PDB entry 6NY6 | X-ray diffraction, 3.74 A resolution | chains A and P of the 23 polymer chains in the assembly

Chain A:
Molecule: 16S rRNA
Organism: Thermus thermophilus HB8
Sequence (1523 nucleotides; each row starts with the number of its first residue; note: 46 numbers in that range are skipped by the numbering (no residue carries them; nothing is unmodelled there); a row labelled like 190A-190L holds insertion residues (190A, then the next letters in order); numbering starts at 0):
     0 UUUGUUGGAG AGUUUGAUCC UGGCUCAGGG UGAACGCUGG CGGCGUGCCU AAGACAUGCA
    60 AGUCGUGCGG G
    73 CCGCGGGGUU UU
    88 ACUCCG
    95 UGGUC
   101 AGCGGCGGAC GGGUGAGUAA CGCGUGGGU
  129A G
   130 ACCUACCCGG AAGAGGGGGA CAACCCGGGG AAACUCGGGC UAAUCCCCCA UGUGGACCCG
   190 C
190A-190L CCCUUGGGGUGU
   191 GUCCAAAGGG CUUU
   216 GCCCGCUUCC GGAUGGGCCC GCGUCCCAUC AGCUAGUUGG UGGGGUAAUG GCCCACCAAG
   276 GCGACGACGG GUAGCCGGUC UGAGAGGAUG GCCGGCCACA GGGGCACUGA GACACGGGCC
   336 CCACUCCUAC GGGAGGCAGC AGUUAGGAAU CUUCCGCAAU GGGCGCAAGC CUGACGGAGC
   396 GACGCCGCUU GGAGGAAGAA GCCCUUCGGG GUGUAAACUC CUGAA
   442 CCCGGGACGA AACCCCCGAC GA
   474 GGGGACUGAC GGUACCGGG
   494 GUAAUAGCGC CGGCCAACUC CGUGCCAGCA GCCGCGGUAA UACGGAGGGC GCGAGCGUUA
   554 CCCGGAUUCA CUGGGCGUAA AGGGCGUGUA GGCGGCCUGG GGCGUCCCAU GUGAAAGACC
   614 ACGGCUCAAC CGUGGGGGAG CGUGGGAUAC GCUCAGGCUA GACGGUGGGA GAGGGUGGUG
   674 GAAUUCCCGG AGUAGCGGUG AAAUGCGCAG AUACCGGGAG GAACGCCGAU GGCGAAGGCA
   734 GCCACCUGGU CCACCCGUGA CGCUGAGGCG CGAAAGCGUG GGGAGCAAAC CGGAUUAGAU
   794 ACCCGGGUAG UCCACGCCCU AAACGAUGCG CGCUAGGUCU CUGGGUCU
   848 CCUGGGGGCC GAAGCUAACG CGUUAAGCGC GCCGCCUGGG GAGUACGGCC GCAAGGCUGA
   908 AACUCAAAGG AAUUGACGGG GGCCCGCACA AGCGGUGGAG CAUGUGGUUU AAUUCGAAGC
   968 AACGCGAAGA ACCUUACCAG GCCUUGACAU GCUAGG
 1003A G
  1004 AACCCGGGUG AAAGCCUGGG GUGCCCC
1030A-1030D GCGA
  1031 GGGGAGCCCU AGCACAGGUG CUGCAUGGCC GUCGUCAGCU CGUGCCGUGA GGUGUUGGGU
  1091 UAAGUCCCGC AACGAGCGCA ACCCCCGCCG UUAGUUGCCA GCGGUUCGGC CGGGCACUCU
  1151 AACGGGACUG CCCGCGAAA
  1171 GCGGGAGGAA GGAGGGGACG ACGUCUGGUC AGCAUGGCCC UUACGGCCUG GGCGACACAC
  1231 GUGCUACAAU GCCCACUACA AAGCGAUGCC ACCCGGCAAC GGGGAGCUAA UCGCAAAAAG
  1291 GUGGGCCCAG UUCGGAUUGG GGUCUGCAAC CCGACCCCAU GAAGCCGGAA UCGCUAGUAA
  1351 UCGCGGAUCA G
 1361A C
  1362 CAUGCCGCGG UGAAUACGUU CCCGGGCCUU GUACACACCG CCCGUCACGC CAUGGGAGCG
  1422 GGCUCUACCC GAAGUCGCCG GG
  1446 AGCCUACGGG
  1459 CAGGCGCCGA GGGUAGGGCC CGUGACUGGG GCGAAGUCGU AACAAGGUAG CUGUACCGGA
  1519 AGGUGCGGCU GGAUCA
1534A-1534E CCUCC
  1539 CUUUCU
Disordered / not traced: 0-4, 1534A-1534E
Modified residues: PSU (pseudouridine-5'-monophosphate) at position 1540; PSU (pseudouridine-5'-monophosphate) at position 1541
Metal / ion sites: Mg2+ site 1 near U5 (its only coordinating residue here); Mg2+ site 2 near G7 (its only coordinating residue here); Mg2+ site 3: G11, U12, G22; Mg2+ site 4 near G21 (its only coordinating residue here); Mg2+ site 5 near G38 (its only coordinating residue here); Mg2+ site 6: C48, U114, G115; Mg2+ site 7 near A53 (its only coordinating residue here); Mg2+ site 8: G111, G112; Mg2+ site 9: A116, G117, G289; Mg2+ site 10: G124, U125, G236; Mg2+ site 11: U133, U229, G230; Mg2+ site 12 near A151 (its only coordinating residue here); 93 more Mg2+ sites not listed

Chain P:
Molecule: 30S ribosomal protein S16
Organism: Thermus thermophilus HB8
UniProtKB: Q5SJH3 (RS16_THET8); numbering as in UniProt (aligned over 1-88)
Sequence (88 residues; numbered 1 to 88; the number before each row is that of its first residue):
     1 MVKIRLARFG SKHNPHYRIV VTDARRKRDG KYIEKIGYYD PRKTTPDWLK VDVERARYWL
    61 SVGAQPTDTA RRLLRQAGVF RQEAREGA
Disordered / not traced: 85-88

Interface between chain A and chain P:
Residue-residue contacts - 84 pairs, chain A then chain P:
  C43(A) / Lys-12(P)  salt bridge to the phosphate
  C43(A) / His-13(P)  salt bridge to the phosphate
  G44(A) / Ser-11(P)  phosphate contact
  G44(A) / Lys-12(P)  hydrogen bond to the phosphate
  C110(A) / Arg-25(P)  hydrogen bond to the sugar
  G111(A) / Arg-25(P)  sugar contact
  G112(A) / Lys-27(P)  phosphate contact
  A134(A) / Arg-25(P)  hydrogen bond to the base
  C135(A) / Met-1(P)  hydrogen bond to the base
  C136(A) / Met-1(P)  sugar contact
  C136(A) / Val-62(P)  base contact
  C136(A) / Gly-63(P)  hydrogen bond to the sugar
  C136(A) / Gln-65(P)  hydrogen bond to the sugar
  C137(A) / Ser-61(P)  hydrogen bond to the sugar
  C137(A) / Val-62(P)  sugar contact
  C137(A) / Gly-63(P)  sugar contact
  C137(A) / Gln-65(P)  sugar contact
  G227(A) / Val-62(P)  hydrogen bond to the base
  A228(A) / Tyr-58(P)  sugar contact
  A228(A) / Trp-59(P)  phosphate contact
  A228(A) / Val-62(P)  sugar contact
  U229(A) / Asp-23(P)  hydrogen bond to the sugar
  U229(A) / Ile-33(P)  phosphate contact
  G230(A) / Asp-23(P)  sugar contact
  G230(A) / Arg-26(P)  salt bridge to the phosphate
  G230(A) / Ile-33(P)  phosphate contact
  G309(A) / Lys-27(P)  salt bridge to the phosphate
  G309(A) / Asp-29(P)  sugar contact
  G309(A) / Gly-30(P)  phosphate contact
  G309(A) / Lys-31(P)  phosphate contact
  G310(A) / Arg-26(P)  phosphate contact
  G310(A) / Lys-27(P)  salt bridge to the phosphate
  G310(A) / Gly-30(P)  phosphate contact
  G310(A) / Lys-31(P)  phosphate contact
  C311(A) / Arg-26(P)  salt bridge to the phosphate
  A374(A) / Tyr-17(P)  hydrogen bond to the sugar
  U375(A) / Leu-6(P)  hydrogen bond to the sugar
  U375(A) / Arg-28(P)  sugar contact
  U375(A) / Thr-69(P)  hydrogen bond to the phosphate
  G376(A) / Arg-5(P)  hydrogen bond to the phosphate
  G376(A) / Leu-6(P)  hydrogen bond to the phosphate
  G376(A) / Arg-28(P)  sugar contact
  G376(A) / Thr-67(P)  phosphate contact
  G377(A) / Lys-3(P)  phosphate contact
  G377(A) / Arg-5(P)  salt bridge to the phosphate
  G377(A) / Ala-24(P)  sugar contact
  G378(A) / Ala-24(P)  phosphate contact
  C390(A) / Arg-28(P)  hydrogen bond to the phosphate
  G391(A) / Arg-8(P)  hydrogen bond to the phosphate
  G391(A) / Arg-28(P)  salt bridge to the phosphate
  G392(A) / Arg-8(P)  salt bridge to the phosphate
  G392(A) / Lys-12(P)  phosphate contact
  G392(A) / His-13(P)  hydrogen bond to the phosphate
  A393(A) / Lys-12(P)  salt bridge to the phosphate
  A393(A) / His-13(P)  salt bridge to the phosphate
  C449(A) / Arg-42(P)  hydrogen bond to the base
  C449(A) / Lys-43(P)  phosphate contact
  G450(A) / Pro-41(P)  sugar contact
  G450(A) / Lys-43(P)  salt bridge to the phosphate
  A452(A) / Lys-43(P)  salt bridge to the phosphate
  A452(A) / Arg-72(P)  hydrogen bond to the sugar
  A453(A) / Asp-68(P)  hydrogen bond to the sugar
  A453(A) / Arg-72(P)  phosphate contact
  C454(A) / Arg-75(P)  salt bridge to the phosphate
  A463(A) / Arg-75(P)  salt bridge to the phosphate
  A463(A) / Phe-80(P)  sugar contact
  A463(A) / Arg-81(P)  sugar contact
  A463(A) / Gln-82(P)  hydrogen bond to the sugar
  G474(A) / Arg-75(P)  salt bridge to the phosphate
  G474(A) / Arg-81(P)  sugar contact
  A608(A) / Tyr-32(P)  hydrogen bond to the sugar
  A609(A) / Arg-18(P)  salt bridge to the phosphate
  G617(A) / Asn-14(P)  base contact
  G617(A) / Thr-44(P)  sugar contact
  C623(A) / Ser-11(P)  sugar contact
  C624(A) / Gly-10(P)  hydrogen bond to the phosphate
  C624(A) / Ser-11(P)  sugar contact
  C624(A) / His-16(P)  sugar contact
  G625(A) / Phe-9(P)  phosphate contact
  G625(A) / Gly-10(P)  phosphate contact
  G625(A) / His-16(P)  sugar contact
  U626(A) / Arg-18(P)  salt bridge to the phosphate
  U626(A) / Tyr-38(P)  sugar contact
  G627(A) / Lys-35(P)  salt bridge to the phosphate
Also at the interface, not in a pair above, chain A (45 interface residues in all): A451, G462, G475, C483, A607
Also at the interface, not in a pair above, chain P (50 interface residues in all): Val-2, Pro-15, Tyr-39, Ala-64, Gly-78

Summary:
45 residues of chain A and 50 residues of chain P are in contact; the contacts include 23 hydrogen bonds and
19 salt bridges. Polar pairs include A134(A)/Arg-25(P), C135(A)/Met-1(P) and G227(A)/Val-62(P). The Mg2+ site
3 is built by G11(A), U12(A) and G22(A).
Here chain A is 16S rRNA and chain P is 30S ribosomal protein S16, both from Thermus thermophilus HB8. Entry
6NY6 (Structure of dimeric Escherichia coli toxin YoeB bound to the Thermus thermophilus 30S ribosome) was
determined by X-ray diffraction.
